PDB entry 3GPJ | X-ray diffraction, 2.70 A resolution | chains A and G of the 28 polymer chains in the assembly

== Chain A ==
Name: Proteasome component Y7
Source organism: Saccharomyces cerevisiae
Notes: EC 3.4.25.1
Reference sequence: P23639 (PSA2_YEAST); the construct lacks a stretch of the UniProt sequence and is renumbered around it, so the offset changes along the chain: 4-102 = UniProt 1-99; 103-147 = UniProt 101-145; 148-200 = UniProt 147-199; 202-209 = UniProt 200-207; 2 more segments
Chain sequence (250 residues; each row starts with the number of its first residue; note: 1 number in that range is skipped by the numbering (no residue carries it; nothing is unmodelled there); a row labelled like 21A-21B holds insertion residues (21A, then the next letters in order)):
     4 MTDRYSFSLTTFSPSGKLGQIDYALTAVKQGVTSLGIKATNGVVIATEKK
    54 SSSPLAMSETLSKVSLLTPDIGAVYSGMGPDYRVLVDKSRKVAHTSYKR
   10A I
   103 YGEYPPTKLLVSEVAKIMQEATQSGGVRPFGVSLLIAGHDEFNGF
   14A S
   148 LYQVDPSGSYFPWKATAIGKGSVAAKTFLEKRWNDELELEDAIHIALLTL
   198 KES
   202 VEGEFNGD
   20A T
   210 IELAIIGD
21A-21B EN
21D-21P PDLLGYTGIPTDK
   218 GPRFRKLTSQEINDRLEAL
UniProt features mapped onto this chain:
  - cross-link: Lys-110 (Glycyl lysine isopeptide (Lys-Gly) (interchain with G-Cter in ubiquitin))

== Chain G ==
Name: Proteasome component C7-alpha
Source organism: Saccharomyces cerevisiae
Notes: EC 3.4.25.1; fragment: sequence database residues 10-252
Reference sequence: P21243 (PSA6_YEAST); the construct lacks a stretch of the UniProt sequence and is renumbered around it, so the offset changes along the chain: 6-34 = UniProt 10-38; 35-143 = UniProt 40-148; 144-179 = UniProt 150-185; 186-218 = UniProt 199-231; 1 more segments
Chain sequence (243 residues; numbered 6 to 240 plus 14 insertion-coded residues; 6 numbers in that range are skipped by the numbering (no residue carries them; nothing is unmodelled there); the number before each row is that of its first residue; a row labelled like 17A-17E holds insertion residues (17A, then the next letters in order)):
     6 AGYDRHITIFSPEGRLYQVEYAFKATNQT
   34A N
    35 INSLAVRGKDCTVVISQKKVPDKLLDPTTVSYIFCISRTIGMVVNGPIPD
    85 ARNAALRAKAEAAEFRYKYGYDMPCDVLAKRMANLSQIYTQRAYMRPLGV
   135 ILTFVSVDE
   14A E
   144 LGPSIYKTDPAGYYVGYKATATGPKQQEITTNLENH
17A-17E FKKSK
18A-18D IDHI
   184 N
18G-18H EE
   18M S
   186 WEKVVEFAITHMIDALGTEFSKNDLEVGVATKD
   220 KFFTLSAENIEERLVAIAEQD

== Chain A / chain G interface ==
Pairs across the interface - 70 pairs, chain A then chain G:
  Asp-6(A) / Arg-126(G)  salt bridge
  Asp-6(A) / Tyr-128(G)
  Tyr-8(A) / Ile-12(G)
  Tyr-8(A) / Ala-127(G)  hydrophobic
  Tyr-8(A) / Tyr-128(G)  hydrophobic
  Leu-12(A) / Ile-14(G)  hydrophobic
  Leu-12(A) / Ala-127(G)  hydrophobic
  Gln-23(A) / Ile-14(G)
  Gln-23(A) / Phe-15(G)  hydrogen bond (side chain-backbone)
  Tyr-26(A) / Phe-15(G)  hydrophobic
  Tyr-26(A) / Ser-16(G)
  Tyr-26(A) / Pro-17(G)
  Tyr-26(A) / Gly-19(G)
  Ala-27(A) / Phe-15(G)  hydrophobic
  Thr-29(A) / Pro-17(G)
  Thr-29(A) / Glu-18(G)
  Ala-30(A) / Gly-19(G)
  Gln-33(A) / Glu-18(G)
  Pro-57(A) / Lys-161(G)  hydrogen bond (backbone-side chain)
  Pro-57(A) / Glu-177(G)
  Leu-58(A) / Phe-17A(G)  hydrophobic
  Leu-58(A) / Tyr-160(G)
  Leu-58(A) / Lys-161(G)  hydrogen bond (backbone-backbone)
  Leu-58(A) / Ala-162(G)
  Leu-58(A) / Thr-173(G)
  Leu-58(A) / Glu-177(G)
  Ala-59(A) / Gly-159(G)
  Ala-59(A) / Tyr-160(G)  hydrophobic
  Met-60(A) / Arg-41(G)
  Met-60(A) / Val-158(G)
  Met-60(A) / Gly-159(G)  hydrogen bond (backbone-backbone)
  Met-60(A) / Tyr-160(G)
  Met-60(A) / Lys-161(G)
  Thr-63(A) / Tyr-149(G)
  Thr-63(A) / Val-158(G)
  Thr-63(A) / Gly-159(G)  hydrogen bond (side chain-backbone)
  Leu-64(A) / Tyr-156(G)
  Leu-64(A) / Tyr-157(G)
  Leu-64(A) / Val-158(G)  hydrophobic
  Met-81(A) / Phe-15(G)  hydrophobic
  Met-81(A) / Leu-21(G)  hydrophobic
  Pro-83(A) / Gln-121(G)
  Pro-83(A) / Ala-154(G)
  Pro-83(A) / Gly-155(G)
  Pro-83(A) / Tyr-156(G)  hydrophobic
  Asp-84(A) / Gln-121(G)
  Arg-86(A) / Ala-117(G)
  Arg-86(A) / Asn-118(G)
  Arg-86(A) / Gly-155(G)  hydrogen bond (side chain-backbone)
  Arg-86(A) / Tyr-157(G)
  Val-87(A) / Asn-118(G)
  Val-87(A) / Gln-121(G)
  Asp-90(A) / Lys-114(G)  salt bridge
  Asp-90(A) / Asn-118(G)
  Ala-123(A) / Gln-125(G)
  Gly-128(A) / Gln-125(G)
  Gly-128(A) / Arg-126(G)
  Gly-128(A) / Ala-127(G)  hydrogen bond (backbone-backbone)
  Val-129(A) / Gln-125(G)
  Val-129(A) / Arg-126(G)
  Arg-130(A) / Thr-13(G)
  Arg-130(A) / Phe-15(G)
  Arg-130(A) / Leu-21(G)
  Arg-130(A) / Gln-121(G)
  Arg-130(A) / Thr-124(G)  hydrogen bond (side chain-backbone)
  Arg-130(A) / Gln-125(G)  hydrogen bond (backbone-backbone)
  Pro-131(A) / Phe-15(G)
  Pro-131(A) / Gln-125(G)
  Phe-132(A) / Gln-125(G)
  Gly-133(A) / Phe-15(G)
Also at the interface, not in a pair above, chain A (33 interface residues in all): Met-4, Thr-5, Ser-55, Ser-56, Gly-127
Also at the interface, not in a pair above, chain G (33 interface residues in all): Leu-176

== Summary ==
The chain A/chain G interface involves 33 residues from each chain, with 9 hydrogen bonds and 2 salt bridges.
Polar contacts include Asp-6(A)/Arg-126(G), Asp-90(A)/Lys-114(G) and Gln-23(A)/Phe-15(G).
Here chain A is Proteasome component Y7 and chain G is Proteasome component C7-alpha, both from Saccharomyces
cerevisiae. Entry 3GPJ (Crystal structure of the yeast 20S proteasome in complex with syringolin B) was
determined by X-ray diffraction.
